5GIO - chains C and E of the 10 polymer chains in the assembly; structure by X-ray diffraction, 3.60 A resolution.

Chain C:
Molecule: 50S ribosomal protein L7Ae
Organism: Sulfolobus solfataricus
Reference sequence: A0A0E3JZF7 (A0A0E3JZF7_SULSF); residues 6-130 here correspond to UniProt positions 3-127 (UniProt number = residue number - 3)
Sequence (130 residues; each row starts with the number of its first residue):
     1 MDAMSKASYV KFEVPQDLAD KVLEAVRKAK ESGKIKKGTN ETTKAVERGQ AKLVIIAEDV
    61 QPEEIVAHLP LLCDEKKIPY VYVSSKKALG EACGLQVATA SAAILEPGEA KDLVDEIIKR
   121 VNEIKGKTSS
Unresolved in the structure: 1-6, 129-130
Sequence notes: initiating methionine (1); expression tag (2-5)

Chain E:
Molecule: Fibrillarin-like rRNA/tRNA 2'-O-methyltransferase
Organism: Sulfolobus solfataricus
Notes: EC 2.1.1.-
Reference sequence: A0A0E3JUC9 (A0A0E3JUC9_SULSF); residue numbers follow UniProt; this construct covers 3-232
Sequence (232 residues; numbered 1 to 232; the number before each row is that of its first residue):
     1 MAEVITVKQT NMENIYECEF NDGSFRLCTR NLVPNFNVYG ERLIKYEGVE YREWNAFRSK
    61 LAGAILKGLK TNPIRKGTKV LYLGAASGTT ISHVSDIIEL NGKAYGVEFS PRVVRELLLV
   121 AQRRPNIFPL LADARFPQSY KSVVENVDVL YVDIAQPDQT DIAIYNAKFF LKVNGDMLLV
   181 IKARSIDVTK DPKEIYKTEV EKLENSNFET IQIINLDPYD KDHAIVLSKY KG
Unresolved in the structure: 1-4, 232
Sequence notes: initiating methionine (1); expression tag (2)
Ligand contacts: S-adenosylhomocysteine (SAH): Arg58, Lys60, Tyr82, Gly84, Ala85, Ala86, Thr89, Thr90, Val107, Glu108, Phe109, Ser110, Val113, Ala132, Asp133, Ala134, Arg135, Asp153, Ile154, Ala155, Gln156, Lys182

How chain C and chain E interact:
Residue-residue contacts (8; chain C residue first):
  Asp74(C) - Phe136(E)
  Glu75(C) - Arg135(E)
  Glu75(C) - Phe136(E)
  Lys76(C) - Arg135(E)
  Lys76(C) - Asp158(E)
  Lys77(C) - Arg135(E)  hydrogen bond (side chain-backbone)
  Lys77(C) - Phe136(E)
  Lys77(C) - Tyr165(E)

In short:
Chain C and chain E each contribute 4 residues to their interface; the contacts include 1 hydrogen bond. Its
one hydrogen-bonded contact is Lys77(C)-Arg135(E). Ligands of chain E: S-adenosylhomocysteine.
Chain C is 50S ribosomal protein L7Ae and chain E is Fibrillarin-like rRNA/tRNA 2'-O-methyltransferase, both
from Sulfolobus solfataricus; the structure, Crystal structure of box C/D RNP with 12 nt guide regions and 13
nt substrates, was determined by X-ray diffraction together with 5GIN and 5GIP from the same study.
